6RMW - chains A and B of the 4 polymer chains in the assembly; structure by X-ray diffraction, 3.50 A resolution.

== Chain A (and B) ==
Name: IMP-specific 5'-nucleotidase, putative
Source organism: Plasmodium falciparum 3D7
Notes: EC 3.1.3.5; chain B of this document is another copy of the same molecule, construct and numbering; everything in this record applies to it too
UniProtKB: A0A144A134 (A0A144A134_PLAF7); residue numbers follow UniProt; this construct covers 31-444
Amino-acid sequence (414 residues; each row starts with the number of its first residue):
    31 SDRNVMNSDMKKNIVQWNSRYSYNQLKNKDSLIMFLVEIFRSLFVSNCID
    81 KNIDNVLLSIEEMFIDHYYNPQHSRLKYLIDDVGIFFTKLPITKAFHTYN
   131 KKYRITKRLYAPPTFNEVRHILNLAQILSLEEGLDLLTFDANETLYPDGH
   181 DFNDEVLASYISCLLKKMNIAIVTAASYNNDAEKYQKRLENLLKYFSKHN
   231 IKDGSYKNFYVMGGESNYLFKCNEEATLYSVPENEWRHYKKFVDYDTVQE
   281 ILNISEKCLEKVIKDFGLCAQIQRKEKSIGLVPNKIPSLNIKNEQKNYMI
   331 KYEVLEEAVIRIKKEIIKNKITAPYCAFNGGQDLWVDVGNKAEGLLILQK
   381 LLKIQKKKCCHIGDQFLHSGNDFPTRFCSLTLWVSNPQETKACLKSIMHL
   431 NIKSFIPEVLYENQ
Not modelled in the structure: 31-45, 316-326, 431-444 (chain B: 31-45, 317-326, 431-444)
Sequence notes: engineered mutation Asn172 (Asp in A0A144A134)
Metal / ion sites: Mg2+: Asp170, Asn172, Asp394 (together with inosinic acid)
Residues lining bound ligands: inosinic acid (IMP): Asp170, Asn172, Asp178, Thr204, Ala205, Ala206, Ser207, Lys305, Ser308, Phe358, Asp363, Trp365, Asp367, Lys371, Asp394, Gln395, Asn401
Reported in the primary citation:
  - catalytic residues: Asp170 (citing earlier work)
  - mutagenesis - D170N, D170N/D172N, D363V, W365L, D367V, D394V, Q395L, F396L, D402V: abolished catalytic activity on IMP
  - mutagenesis - W365F, W365Y, F403L: unchanged catalytic activity on IMP
  - mutagenesis - R218L, W413L: abolished catalytic activity
  - mutagenesis - Y176L, D178V, R406L (24- and 4-fold): decreased catalytic activity
  - mutagenesis - H150V: unchanged catalytic activity on ATP
  - mutagenesis - H398V, F403Y: increased catalytic activity
  - mutagenesis - F403A: decreased catalytic activity on IMP
  - mutagenesis - F403L: decreased catalytic activity on ATP
  - mutagenesis - K41L: increased catalytic activity on ATP

== Interface between chain A and chain B ==
Contacting residue pairs - 45 pairs, chain A then chain B:
  Tyr53(A) with Val75(B), hydrophobic; Pro142(B)
  Arg71(A) with Tyr53(B)
  Phe74(A) with Tyr53(B), hydrophobic
  Tyr129(A) with Lys331(B), hydrogen bond
  Tyr133(A) with Phe296(B); Lys331(B)
  Arg134(A) with Asp295(B); Phe296(B)
  Ile135(A) with Lys331(B)
  Lys137(A) with Asp295(B); Arg341(B), hydrogen bond (backbone-side chain)
  Arg138(A) with Lys331(B); Glu333(B), salt bridge; Glu337(B)
  Leu139(A) with Glu337(B), hydrogen bond (backbone-side chain)
  Tyr140(A) with Leu56(B); Glu337(B), hydrogen bond (backbone-side chain); Ile340(B), hydrophobic; Arg341(B)
  Ala141(A) with Glu333(B); Glu337(B), hydrogen bond (backbone-side chain)
  Pro142(A) with Tyr53(B), hydrophobic; Leu56(B)
  Thr144(A) with Glu333(B)
  Glu147(A) with Lys331(B), salt bridge; Glu333(B)
  Asp295(A) with Arg134(B); Lys137(B), salt bridge
  Phe296(A) with Arg134(B); Arg138(B)
  Gly297(A) with Arg134(B)
  Lys331(A) with Tyr129(B); Ile135(B); Arg138(B)
  Glu333(A) with Arg138(B); Ala141(B); Thr144(B)
  Glu337(A) with Arg138(B); Leu139(B), hydrogen bond (side chain-backbone); Tyr140(B), hydrogen bond (side chain-backbone); Ala141(B), hydrogen bond (side chain-backbone)
  Ile340(A) with Tyr140(B), hydrophobic
  Arg341(A) with Leu139(B); Tyr140(B)
Interface residues without a listed pair, chain A (28 interface residues in all): Leu56, Lys57, Val75, Lys132, Lys344
Interface residues without a listed pair, chain B (25 interface residues in all): Arg71, Phe74, Tyr133, Glu147, Lys344

== Summary ==
28 residues of chain A face 25 of chain B across their interface; the contacts include 8 hydrogen bonds and 3
salt bridges. Polar contacts include Arg138(A)-Glu333(B), Glu147(A)-Lys331(B) and Asp295(A)-Lys137(B). From
the paper: the catalytic residue Asp170(A); D170N, D170N/D172N and D363V of chain A, among others, abolish
catalytic activity on IMP; 22 substitutions were tested in all.
Chain A and chain B are both IMP-specific 5'-nucleotidase, putative (Plasmodium falciparum 3D7); the
structure, Structure of N-terminal truncated IMP bound Plasmodium falciparum IMP-nucleotidase, was determined
by X-ray diffraction together with 6RMD, 6RMO, 6RN1, 6RNH and 6RME from the same study.
